8WU0 - chains A and B of the 4 polymer chains in the assembly; structure by X-ray diffraction, 1.95 A resolution.

[Chain A]
Molecule: Insulin
Organism: Homo sapiens
UniProt: P01308 (INS_HUMAN); residues 1-20 here correspond to UniProt positions 90-109 (UniProt number = residue number + 89)
Amino-acid sequence (21 residues; numbered 1 to 21; the number before each row is that of its first residue):
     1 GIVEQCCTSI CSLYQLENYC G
Differences from the reference sequence: expression tag (21)
Cystine bridges: C6-C11

[Chain B]
Molecule: Insulin
Organism: Homo sapiens
UniProt: P01308 (INS_HUMAN); residues 1-32 here correspond to UniProt positions 25-56 (UniProt number = residue number + 24)
Amino-acid sequence (32 residues; numbered 1 to 32; the number before each row is that of its first residue):
     1 FVNQHLCGSH LVEALYLVCG ERGFFYTPKT KR
Disordered / not traced: 31-32
Differences from the reference sequence: conflict K31 (Arg55 in P01308)
Metal / ion sites: Zn2+ near H10 (its only coordinating residue here)

[Interface between chain A and chain B]
Disulfides between the chains: C7(A)-C7(B), C20(A)-C19(B)
Contacting residue pairs - 21 pairs, chain A then chain B:
  I2(A) - L11(B)  hydrophobic
  I2(A) - L15(B)  hydrophobic
  V3(A) - Y26(B)
  E4(A) - K29(B)
  E4(A) - T30(B)
  C6(A) - L11(B)  hydrophobic
  C7(A) - C7(B)  disulfide
  C7(A) - L11(B)  hydrophobic
  L16(A) - L15(B)
  E17(A) - R22(B)  salt bridge
  Y19(A) - L15(B)  hydrophobic
  Y19(A) - F24(B)
  Y19(A) - F25(B)
  C20(A) - C19(B)  disulfide
  C20(A) - R22(B)
  C20(A) - G23(B)
  C20(A) - F24(B)
  C20(A) - F25(B)
  G21(A) - R22(B)  hydrogen bond (backbone-side chain)
  G21(A) - G23(B)
  G21(A) - F25(B)
Other interface residues (no listed pair), chain A (12 interface residues in all): G1, N18
Other interface residues (no listed pair), chain B (15 interface residues in all): Q4, G8, A14, V18

[In short]
12 residues of chain A face 15 of chain B across their interface; the contacts include 2 disulfide bonds, 1
hydrogen bond and 1 salt bridge. Polar pairs include E17(A)-R22(B) and G21(A)-R22(B).
Chain A is Insulin and chain B is Insulin, both from Homo sapiens; the structure, Crystal structure of
lisargine, was determined by X-ray diffraction.
